8TP8 - chains A and R of the 6 polymer chains in the assembly; structure by X-ray diffraction, 2.74 A resolution.

Chain A:
Name: DeoR-family transcriptional regulator
From: Caulobacter vibrioides NA1000
UniProt: A0A0H3C5Q6 (A0A0H3C5Q6_CAUVN); numbering as in UniProt (aligned over 1-327)
Chain sequence (347 residues; row label = number of the first residue in the row; numbers below 1 keep their minus sign (Met-19 is residue -19)):
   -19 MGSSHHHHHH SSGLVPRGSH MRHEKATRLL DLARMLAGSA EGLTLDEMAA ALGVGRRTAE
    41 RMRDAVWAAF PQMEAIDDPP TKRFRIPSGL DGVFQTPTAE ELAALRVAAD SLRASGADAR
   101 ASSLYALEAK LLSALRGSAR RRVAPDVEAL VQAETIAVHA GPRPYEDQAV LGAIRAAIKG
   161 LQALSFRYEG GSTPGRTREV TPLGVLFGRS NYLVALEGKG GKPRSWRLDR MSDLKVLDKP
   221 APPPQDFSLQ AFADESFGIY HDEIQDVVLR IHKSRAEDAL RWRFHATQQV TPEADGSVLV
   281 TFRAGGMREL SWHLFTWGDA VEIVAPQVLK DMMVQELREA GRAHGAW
Disordered / not traced: -19 to 0, 72-73
Differences from the reference sequence: initiating methionine (-19); expression tag (-18 to 0)
What the authors report for this chain:
  - conformationally variable residues (order/disorder transition): Gly72 to Gln75
  - self-association interface (contacts with another copy of this molecule): Leu10
  - mutagenesis - L10E (75-fold), E40A (7-fold), E40K (83-fold), T61A/K62A (1.2 +/- 0.2 uM), V73P/F74P (133.2 +/- 10.4 nM): decreased binding to the 21-nt DNA strand
  - binding site for the 3-nt DNA strand: Tyr168, Ser172, Arg178, Arg189, Tyr192, Arg204, Trp206, Arg207, Tyr240, Arg288
  - binding site for the 21-nt DNA strand: Arg8, Arg36, Arg37, Thr38, Glu40, Arg41, Arg43, Thr61, Lys62
  - specificity-determining residues: Arg37, Arg41
  - mutagenesis - R37A, R41A: abolished binding to the 21-nt DNA strand
  - mutagenesis - L10E, E40A (7-fold), E40K (83-fold), T61A/K62A (Kd of 1.2 +/- 0.2 uM), V73P/F74P: decreased binding to the 21-nt DNA strand (chain R)
  - binding site for the 21-nt DNA strand (chain R): Arg2, Arg8, Arg37, Thr38, Arg41, Thr61
  - binding site for the 21-nt DNA strand: Arg36, Glu40, Arg43, Lys62
  - mutagenesis - R37A, R41A: abolished binding to the 21-nt DNA strand (chain R)

Chain R:
Molecule: 21-nt DNA strand
Sequence (21 nucleotides; row label = number of the first residue in the row):
     1 ATACGACAGT AACTGTCGTA T

How chain A and chain R interact:
Contacting residue pairs (11; chain A residue first):
  Arg2(A) - DG15(R)  salt bridge to the phosphate
  Lys5(A) - DC13(R)  phosphate contact
  Lys5(A) - DT14(R)  phosphate contact
  Arg8(A) - DT14(R)  salt bridge to the phosphate
  Val34(A) - DG15(R)  phosphate contact
  Arg37(A) - DG15(R)  base contact
  Arg37(A) - DT16(R)  base contact
  Thr38(A) - DT14(R)  sugar contact
  Thr38(A) - DG15(R)  hydrogen bond to the phosphate
  Arg41(A) - DT14(R)  base contact
  Arg41(A) - DG15(R)  hydrogen bond to the base
Also at the interface, not in a pair above, chain A (8 interface residues in all): Gly35

Overview:
8 residues of chain A face 4 of chain R across their interface, with 2 hydrogen bonds and 2 salt bridges.
Polar contacts include Arg41(A)-DG15(R), Thr38(A)-DG15(R) and Arg2(A)-DG15(R). From the paper: a binding site
for the 3-nt DNA strand at Tyr168(A), Ser172(A) and Arg178(A) among others; L10E, E40A and E40K of chain A,
among others, reduce binding to the 21-nt DNA strand; 7 substitutions were tested in all.
Chain A is DeoR-family transcriptional regulator (Caulobacter vibrioides NA1000) and chain R is a 21-nt DNA
strand; the structure, Structure of the C. crescentus WYL-activator, DriD, bound to ssDNA and cognate DNA, was
determined by X-ray diffraction, deposited together with 8TPK.
